PDB entry 6IUR | X-ray diffraction, 3.33 A resolution | chains A and D of the 4 polymer chains in the assembly

== Chain A ==
Protein: PP2A scaffolding subunit
From: Homo sapiens
UniProtKB: P30153 (2AAA_HUMAN); numbering as in UniProt (aligned over 8-589)
Amino-acid sequence (587 residues; numbered 3 to 589; the number before each row is that of its first residue):
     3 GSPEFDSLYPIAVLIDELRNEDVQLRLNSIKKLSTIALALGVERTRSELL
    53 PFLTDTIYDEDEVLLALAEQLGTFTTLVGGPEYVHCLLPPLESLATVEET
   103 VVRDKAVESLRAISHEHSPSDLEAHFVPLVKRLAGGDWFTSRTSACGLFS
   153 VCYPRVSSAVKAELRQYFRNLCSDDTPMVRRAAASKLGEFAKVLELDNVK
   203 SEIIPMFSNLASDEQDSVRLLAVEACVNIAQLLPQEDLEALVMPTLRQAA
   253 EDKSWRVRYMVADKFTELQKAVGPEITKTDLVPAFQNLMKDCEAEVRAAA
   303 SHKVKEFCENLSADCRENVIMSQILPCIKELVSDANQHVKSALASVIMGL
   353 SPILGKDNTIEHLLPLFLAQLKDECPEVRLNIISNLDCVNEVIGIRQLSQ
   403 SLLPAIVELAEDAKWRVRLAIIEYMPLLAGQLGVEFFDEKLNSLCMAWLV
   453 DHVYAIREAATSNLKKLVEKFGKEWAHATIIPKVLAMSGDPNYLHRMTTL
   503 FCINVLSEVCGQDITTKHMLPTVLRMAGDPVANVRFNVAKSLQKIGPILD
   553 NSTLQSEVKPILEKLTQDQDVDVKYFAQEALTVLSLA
Not modelled in the structure: 3-7, 589
Construct notes: expression tag (3-7)
UniProt features mapped onto this chain:
  - modified residue: Lys280 (N6-acetyllysine)
  - natural variant: Val132 (V132L: In HJS2), Pro179 (P179L: In HJS2), Met180 (M180T: In HJS2; M180V: In HJS2), Arg182 (R182W: In HJS2), Arg258 (R258H: In HJS2), Val470 (V470A: In HJS2; uncertain significance), Arg498 (R498L: In HJS2)

== Chain D ==
Protein: Striatin-3
From: Homo sapiens
UniProtKB: Q13033 (STRN3_HUMAN); numbering as in UniProt (aligned over 86-131)
Amino-acid sequence (50 residues; numbered 82 to 131; the number before each row is that of its first residue):
    82 STMDWEVERAELQARIAFLQGERKGQENLKKDLVRRIKMLEYALKQERAK
Not modelled in the structure: 82-85
Construct notes: expression tag (82-85)

== Interface between chain A and chain D ==
Pairs across the interface - 22 pairs, chain A then chain D:
  Leu10(A) - Lys119(D)
  Leu10(A) - Met120(D)
  Pro12(A) - Met120(D)  hydrophobic
  Val15(A) - Arg116(D)
  Asp18(A) - Arg116(D)  salt bridge
  Glu19(A) - Arg116(D)
  Glu19(A) - Arg117(D)  salt bridge
  Asn22(A) - Asp113(D)  hydrogen bond
  Leu27(A) - Asn109(D)
  Leu27(A) - Leu110(D)  hydrophobic
  Leu27(A) - Asp113(D)
  Asn30(A) - Leu110(D)
  Ser31(A) - Arg117(D)
  Lys34(A) - Arg117(D)  hydrogen bond (backbone-side chain)
  Leu35(A) - Arg117(D)
  Thr37(A) - Arg117(D)
  Thr37(A) - Met120(D)
  Thr37(A) - Leu121(D)
  Ile38(A) - Arg117(D)
  Ile38(A) - Met120(D)  hydrophobic
  Ala41(A) - Met120(D)  hydrophobic
  Ala41(A) - Ala124(D)
Interface residues without a listed pair, chain A (15 interface residues in all): Leu40
Interface residues without a listed pair, chain D (10 interface residues in all): Tyr123

== Overview ==
15 residues of chain A face 10 of chain D across their interface; the contacts include 2 hydrogen bonds and 2
salt bridges. Among the polar pairs are Asp18(A)-Arg116(D), Glu19(A)-Arg117(D) and Asn22(A)-Asp113(D).
Chain A is PP2A scaffolding subunit and chain D is Striatin-3, both from Homo sapiens; the structure, A
phosphatase complex STRN3-PP2Aa, was determined by X-ray diffraction.
